8Q6O - chains M and P of the 24 polymer chains in the assembly; structure by electron microscopy, 3.14 A resolution.

[Chain M]
Molecule: DNA replication complex GINS protein PSF1
From: Xenopus laevis
Reference sequence: Q7ZT47 (PSF1_XENLA); numbering as in UniProt (aligned over 1-196)
Chain sequence (196 residues; numbered 1 to 196; the number before each row is that of its first residue):
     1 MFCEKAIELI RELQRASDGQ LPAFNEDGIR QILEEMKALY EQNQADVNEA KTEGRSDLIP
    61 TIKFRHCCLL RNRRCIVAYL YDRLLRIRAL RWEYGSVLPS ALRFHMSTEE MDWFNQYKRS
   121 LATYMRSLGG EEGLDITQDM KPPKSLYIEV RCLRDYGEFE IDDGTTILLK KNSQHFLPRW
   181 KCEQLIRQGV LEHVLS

[Chain P]
Molecule: Cell division control protein 45 homolog
From: Xenopus laevis
Reference sequence: Q9YHZ6 (CDC45_XENLA); residue numbers follow UniProt; this construct covers 1-567
Chain sequence (567 residues; each row starts with the number of its first residue):
     1 MFVSDLRKEF FDVIVTERVL LLVAPDVDAL CACKILQALF QCDHVQYTLV PVSGWQELET
    61 LFLEHKEQFR YFVLINCGAN IDLLETLQPQ EEAIFYICDT HRPIDVVNIY NDSQVKLLIR
   121 QDDDLEIPAY DDIFNDDEED GEDSGNESDG AEPSGKRRRF DEAAVERRIE RRRQRREWEA
   181 RRREIIFDYE QYEYHGTSSA MMMFELAWIM SKDSNDMLWW AIVGLTDQWV QDRITQMKYV
   241 TDVGTLQRHV SRHNHRNEDE ENSLSIDCMR IAFEYDLRLS LYQHWSLYES ICNSCYTSAT
   301 LKLWSLQGQK KLQEFLADMG MPLKQVKQKF NSMDISLKEN LREMLEESAN KFGMKDVRVQ
   361 TFSVQFGFKN KFLASDIVFA VLSLLENTER DEKGTDNFIK ALDSLSRSNL DKLHTGLEMG
   421 KKLLCAIQQT VASCICTNLI LSQGPFLYCY LMEGTPDVKM FSNPISLCLL CKYLLKSFVC
   481 STKNKRCKLL PLVLAAPLDA EKGTVIMVGI PPEAESSDKK NFFGRAFEKA AESTSSRTLH
   541 NHFDMSIIEL RTEDRSKFLD ALISLLS
Unresolved in the structure: 1, 136-178

[How chain M and chain P interact]
Contacting residue pairs (33):
  Tyr147(M) with His44(P); Gln46(P)
  Glu149(M) with Gln37(P); Gln41(P), hydrogen bond; Tyr47(P), hydrogen bond
  Arg151(M) with Ile399(P); Asp403(P), salt bridge
  Asp163(M) with Arg18(P), salt bridge
  Thr165(M) with Arg18(P); Gln68(P)
  Thr166(M) with Gln68(P)
  Ile167(M) with Gln68(P)
  Leu168(M) with Glu64(P); His65(P); Gln68(P), hydrogen bond (backbone-side chain)
  Lys170(M) with Leu61(P); Glu64(P), salt bridge; His65(P), hydrogen bond
  Lys171(M) with Lys393(P)
  Asn172(M) with Thr395(P), hydrogen bond; Asp396(P), hydrogen bond (side chain-backbone)
  Gln174(M) with Thr48(P); Leu49(P), hydrogen bond (backbone-backbone); Ile399(P)
  His175(M) with Tyr47(P); Thr48(P), hydrogen bond
  Phe176(M) with Gln41(P); Val45(P); Gln46(P); Tyr47(P), hydrogen bond (backbone-backbone)
  Pro178(M) with Gln46(P)
  Ser196(M) with Ser406(P); Ser408(P), hydrogen bond (backbone-side chain)
Also at the interface, not in a pair above, chain M (20 interface residues in all): Glu158, Ser173, Leu177, Lys181
Also at the interface, not in a pair above, chain P (22 interface residues in all): Val50, Pro51

[In short]
20 residues of chain M face 22 of chain P across their interface; the contacts include 10 hydrogen bonds and 3
salt bridges. Polar contacts include Arg151(M)-Asp403(P), Asp163(M)-Arg18(P) and Lys170(M)-Glu64(P).
Here chain M is DNA replication complex GINS protein PSF1 and chain P is Cell division control protein 45
homolog, both from Xenopus laevis. Entry 8Q6O (X. laevis CMG dimer bound to dimeric DONSON - without ATPase)
was determined by electron microscopy (same publication as 8Q6P).
